PDB entry 7UDH | X-ray diffraction, 2.00 A resolution | chains A and H of the 4 polymer chains in the assembly

Chain A:
Protein: Integrin alpha-IIb heavy chain
Source organism: Homo sapiens
UniProt: P08514 (ITA2B_HUMAN); residues 1-457 here correspond to UniProt positions 32-488 (UniProt number = residue number + 31)
Amino-acid sequence (457 residues; each row starts with the number of its first residue):
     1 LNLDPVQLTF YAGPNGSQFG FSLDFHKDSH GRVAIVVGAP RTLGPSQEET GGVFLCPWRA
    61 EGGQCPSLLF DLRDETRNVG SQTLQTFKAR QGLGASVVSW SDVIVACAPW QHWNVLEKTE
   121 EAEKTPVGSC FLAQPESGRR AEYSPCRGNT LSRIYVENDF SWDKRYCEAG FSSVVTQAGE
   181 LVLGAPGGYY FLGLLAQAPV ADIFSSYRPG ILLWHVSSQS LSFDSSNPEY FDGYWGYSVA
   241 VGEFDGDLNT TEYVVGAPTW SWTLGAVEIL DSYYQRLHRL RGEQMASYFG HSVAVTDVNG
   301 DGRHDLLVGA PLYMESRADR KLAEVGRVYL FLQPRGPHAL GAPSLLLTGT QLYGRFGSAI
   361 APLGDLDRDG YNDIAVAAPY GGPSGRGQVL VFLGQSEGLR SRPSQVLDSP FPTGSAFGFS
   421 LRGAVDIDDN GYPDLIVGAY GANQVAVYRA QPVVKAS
Unresolved in the structure: 455-457
Curated features (UniProtKB/Swiss-Prot):
  - binding site (Ca(2+)): Glu243, Asp245, Asp247, Thr250, Glu252, Asp297, Asn299, Asp301, Arg303, Asp305, Asp365, Asp367, Asp369, Tyr371, Asp373, Asp426, Asp428, Asn430, Tyr432, Asp434
  - glycosylation (N-linked (GlcNAc...) asparagine): Asn15, Asn249
Disulfide bonds: Cys56-Cys65, Cys107-Cys130, Cys146-Cys167

Chain H:
Protein: 10E5 Fab heavy chain
Source organism: Mus musculus
Notes: antibody fragment or engineered binder
Amino-acid sequence (221 residues; numbered 1 to 221; the number before each row is that of its first residue):
     1 EVQLQQSGAE LVKPGASVKL SCTASGFNIK DTYVHWVKQR PEQGLEWIGR IDPANGYTKY
    61 DPKFQGKATI TADTSSNTAY LQLSSLTSED TAVYYCVRPL YDYYAMDYWG QGTSVTVSSA
   121 KTTAPSVYPL APVCGDTTGS SVTLGCLVKG YFPEPVTLTW NSGSLSSGVH TFPAVLQSDL
   181 YTLSSSVTVT SSTWPSQSIT CNVAHPASST KVDKKIEPRG P
Unresolved in the structure: 135-137, 220-221
Disulfide bonds: Cys22-Cys96, Cys146-Cys201

How chain A and chain H interact:
Residue-residue contacts - 23 pairs, chain A then chain H:
  Arg77(A) - Asp102(H)  salt bridge
  Val79(A) - Tyr104(H)  hydrophobic
  Gly80(A) - Tyr104(H)
  Gln82(A) - Tyr104(H)  hydrogen bond
  Leu84(A) - Tyr104(H)
  Glu117(A) - Lys59(H)  salt bridge
  Asn149(A) - Tyr33(H)  hydrogen bond
  Asn149(A) - Tyr104(H)  hydrogen bond
  Ile154(A) - Tyr57(H)
  Glu157(A) - Tyr57(H)
  Asn158(A) - Tyr57(H)  hydrogen bond
  Ser205(A) - Tyr101(H)
  Ser206(A) - Tyr101(H)
  Ile211(A) - Asp102(H)
  Leu213(A) - Asp102(H)
  Leu213(A) - Tyr103(H)  hydrogen bond (backbone-backbone)
  Leu213(A) - Tyr104(H)
  Trp214(A) - Tyr101(H)
  Trp214(A) - Tyr103(H)
  His215(A) - Asp31(H)
  His215(A) - Thr32(H)
  His215(A) - Tyr101(H)  hydrogen bond (backbone-backbone)
  His215(A) - Tyr103(H)
Other interface residues (no listed pair), chain A (17 interface residues in all): Arg147
Other interface residues (no listed pair), chain H (11 interface residues in all): Pro99, Leu100

Summary:
The interface between chain A and chain H involves 17 residues on one side and 11 on the other, with 6
hydrogen bonds and 2 salt bridges. Polar pairs include Arg77(A)-Asp102(H), Glu117(A)-Lys59(H) and
Gln82(A)-Tyr104(H). Curated annotation (UniProt) lists 20 Ca2+-binding residues on chain A.
Here chain A is Integrin alpha-IIb heavy chain (Homo sapiens) and chain H is 10E5 Fab heavy chain (Mus
musculus). Entry 7UDH (Integrin alpha IIB beta3 complex with BMS4-3) was determined by X-ray diffraction,
deposited together with 7L8P, 7TCT, 7TD8, 7THO, 7TMZ, 7TPD and 15 further entries.
